Entry 4RKY (X-ray diffraction, 1.50 A resolution); this record covers chain A.

== Chain A ==
Protein: Protein DJ-1
Source organism: Homo sapiens
Notes: EC 3.4.-.-
Reference sequence: Q99497 (PARK7_HUMAN); numbering as in UniProt (aligned over 1-189)
Chain sequence (189 residues; each row starts with the number of its first residue):
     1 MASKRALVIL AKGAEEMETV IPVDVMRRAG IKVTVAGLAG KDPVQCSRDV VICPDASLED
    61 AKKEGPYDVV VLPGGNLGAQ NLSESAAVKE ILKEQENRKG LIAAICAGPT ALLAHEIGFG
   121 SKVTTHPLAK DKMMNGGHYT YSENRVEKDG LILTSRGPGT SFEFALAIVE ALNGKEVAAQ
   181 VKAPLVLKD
Not modelled in the structure: 1-2, 189
Modified / non-standard residues: C106 (s-nitroso-cysteine; SNC)
Swiss-Prot annotation at these positions:
  - active site: C106 (Nucleophile), H126
  - site: D149, G150 (Cleavage)
  - modified residue: A2 (N-acetylalanine), Y67 (Phosphotyrosine), C106 (Cysteine sulfinic acid (-SO2H)), K148 (N6-acetyllysine), K182 (N6-succinyllysine)
  - lipidation (S-palmitoyl cysteine): C46, C53, C106
  - cross-link: K130 (Glycyl lysine isopeptide (Lys-Gly) (interchain with G-Cter in SUMO))
  - natural variant: L10 (L10P: In PARK7; uncertain significance), M26 (M26I: In PARK7), A39 (A39S: Found in early-onset Parkinson disease with digenic inheritance), Q45 (deletion: In PARK7), E64 (E64D: In PARK7), A104 (A104T: In PARK7), D149 (D149A: In PARK7), E163 (E163K: In PARK7; uncertain significance), L166 (L166P: In PARK7)
  - mutagenesis: L10 (L10P: Abolishes detoxification activity on methylglyocal-adducted CoA), E18 (E18A: Strongly decreases enzymatic activity. Almost abolishes detoxification activity on methylglyocal-adducted CoA; E18D: Strongly decreases enzymatic activity ...), C46 (C46A: Reduces protein stability. No effect on oxidation; C46A: Reduces protein stability. No effect on oxidation. Reduced localization in lipid rafts; when associated with A-106 ...), V51 (V51A: Disrupts dimer formation and strongly reduces ability to eliminate hydrogen peroxide), C53 (C53A: Strongly reduces chaperone activity and ability to eliminate hydrogen peroxide; C53S: No effect on mitochondrial translocation neither on deglycase activity), C106 (C106A: Abolishes enzymatic activity. Abolishes oxidation, association with mitochondria and protease activity. No effect on chaperone activity. Reduces binding to OTUD7B ...), H126 (H126A: Strongly decreases enzymatic activity), K130 (K130R: Partially compensates for loss of stability; when associated with P-166), A179 (A179T: No effect on detoxification activity on methylglyocal-adducted CoA)
Reported in the primary citation:
  - post-translational modification sites: C106
  - conformationally variable residues (side-chain flip): C53

== In short ==
Curated annotation (UniProt) lists active-site residues C106 and H126 and 9 mutagenesis sites. The paper
reports a modification site at C106; conformational variability at C53.
Chain A is Protein DJ-1 (Homo sapiens); the structure, Crystal structure of DJ-1 isoform X1, was determined by
X-ray diffraction (same publication as 4RKW).
